PDB entry 7TFH | electron microscopy, 3.09 A resolution | chains A and I of the 12 polymer chains in the assembly

[Chain A]
Name: Replication factor C subunit 1
Organism: Saccharomyces cerevisiae
UniProt: P38630 (RFC1_YEAST); residues 1-861 here = UniProt positions 1-861
Amino-acid sequence (861 residues; numbered 1 to 861; the number before each row is that of its first residue):
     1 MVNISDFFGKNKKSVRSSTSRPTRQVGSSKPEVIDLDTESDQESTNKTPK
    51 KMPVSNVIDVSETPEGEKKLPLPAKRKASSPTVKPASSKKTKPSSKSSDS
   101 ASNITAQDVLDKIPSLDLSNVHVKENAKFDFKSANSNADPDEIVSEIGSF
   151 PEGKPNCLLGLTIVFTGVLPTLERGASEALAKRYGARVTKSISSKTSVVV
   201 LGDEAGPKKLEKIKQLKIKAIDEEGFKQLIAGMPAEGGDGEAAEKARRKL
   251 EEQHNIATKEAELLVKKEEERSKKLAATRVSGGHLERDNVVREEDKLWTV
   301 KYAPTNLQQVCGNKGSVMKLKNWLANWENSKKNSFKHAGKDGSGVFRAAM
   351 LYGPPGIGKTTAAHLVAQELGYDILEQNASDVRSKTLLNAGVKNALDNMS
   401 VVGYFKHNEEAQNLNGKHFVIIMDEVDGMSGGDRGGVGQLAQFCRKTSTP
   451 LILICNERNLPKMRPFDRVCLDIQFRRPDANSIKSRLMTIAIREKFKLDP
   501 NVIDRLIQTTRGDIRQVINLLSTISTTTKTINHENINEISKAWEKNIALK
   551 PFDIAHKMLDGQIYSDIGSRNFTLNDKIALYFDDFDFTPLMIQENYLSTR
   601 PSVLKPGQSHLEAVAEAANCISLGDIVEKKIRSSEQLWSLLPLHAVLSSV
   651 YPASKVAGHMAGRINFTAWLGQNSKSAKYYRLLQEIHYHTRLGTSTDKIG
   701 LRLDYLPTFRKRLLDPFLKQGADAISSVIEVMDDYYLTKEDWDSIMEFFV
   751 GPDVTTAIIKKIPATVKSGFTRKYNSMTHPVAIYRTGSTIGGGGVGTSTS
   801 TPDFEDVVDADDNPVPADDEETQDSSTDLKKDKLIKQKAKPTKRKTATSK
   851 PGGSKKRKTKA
Not modelled in the structure: 1-104, 119-149, 282-291, 408-411, 778-861
Metal / ion sites: Mg2+: Thr360 (together with ATP-gamma-S)
Small-molecule neighbours: ATP-gamma-S (AGS; phosphothiophosphoric acid-adenylate ester): Thr299, Tyr302, Ala303, Pro304, Gln309, Val310, Cys311, Pro355, Gly356, Ile357, Gly358, Lys359, Thr360, Thr361, Asn456, Arg486, Ile514, Arg515
UniProt features mapped onto this chain:
  - motif (Nuclear localization signal): Lys830 to Leu834, Lys855 to Lys860
  - binding site (ATP): Thr299, Cys311, Gly353 to Thr361, Asn456
  - modified residue: Thr38 (Phosphothreonine), Ser40 (Phosphoserine), Thr63 (Phosphothreonine)
  - mutagenesis: Asp427 (D427H: In cs mutant CDC44-2; causes cell cycle arrest), Gly436 (G436R: In cs mutant CDC44-3/4; causes cell cycle arrest), Gly512 (G512A: In cs mutant CDC44-9; no effect), Asp513 (D513N: In cs mutants CDC44-1/5/8 and CDC44-9; causes cell cycle arrest)
Reported in the primary citation:
  - binding site for Template strand (chain I): Ser384, Arg434, Arg632, Gln636
  - binding site for Primer strand: Phe582, Trp638
  - binding site for Primer strand: Lys314, His556, His659, Arg663
  - binding site for Template strand: Lys190, Lys195, Asn459, Arg476, Arg477, Arg663

[Chain I]
Molecule: Template strand
Sequence (40 nucleotides; each row starts with the number of its first residue):
     1 TTTTTTTTTTTATGTACTCGTAGTGTCTGCTTTTTTTTTT
Not modelled in the structure: 1-8, 31-40

[How chain A and chain I interact]
Residue-residue contacts - 18 pairs, chain A then chain I:
  Ser384(A) - DG20(I)  hydrogen bond to the phosphate
  Thr386(A) - DG20(I)  phosphate contact
  Arg434(A) - DT18(I)  hydrogen bond to the base
  Arg434(A) - DC19(I)  hydrogen bond to the base
  Asp586(A) - DT10(I)  base contact
  Asp586(A) - DT11(I)  base contact
  Phe587(A) - DT9(I)  phosphate contact
  Arg632(A) - DT11(I)  base contact
  Arg632(A) - DA12(I)  hydrogen bond to the base
  Ser633(A) - DA12(I)  sugar contact
  Ser634(A) - DT13(I)  phosphate contact
  Gln636(A) - DA12(I)  hydrogen bond to the base
  Gln636(A) - DT13(I)  base contact
  Trp638(A) - DA12(I)  base contact
  Trp669(A) - DT10(I)  base contact
  Leu670(A) - DT9(I)  base contact
  Asn673(A) - DT10(I)  sugar contact
  Ser674(A) - DT9(I)  hydrogen bond to the base
Interface residues without a listed pair, chain A (18 interface residues in all): Val382, Pro461, Leu590, Gly671

[Overview]
The interface between chain A and chain I involves 18 residues on one side and 8 on the other, with 6 hydrogen
bonds. Polar pairs include Arg434(A)-DT18(I), Arg434(A)-DC19(I) and Arg632(A)-DA12(I). The paper reports a
binding site for Primer strand at Phe582(A), Trp638(A) and Lys314(A) among others; a binding site for Template
strand at Lys190(A), Lys195(A) and Asn459(A) among others.
Here chain A is Replication factor C subunit 1 (Saccharomyces cerevisiae) and chain I is Template strand.
Entry 7TFH (Atomic model of the S. cerevisiae clamp-clamp loader complex PCNA-RFC bound to two DNA molecules,
one ...) was determined by electron microscopy together with 7TFI, 7TFJ, 7TFK and 7TFL from the same study.
